5OMR - chain A; structure by X-ray diffraction, 1.68 A resolution.

== Chain A ==
Name: GcoA
Source organism: Amycolatopsis sp. ATCC 39116
Chain sequence (409 residues; each row starts with the number of its first residue; numbers below 1 keep their minus sign (Gly-1 is residue -1)):
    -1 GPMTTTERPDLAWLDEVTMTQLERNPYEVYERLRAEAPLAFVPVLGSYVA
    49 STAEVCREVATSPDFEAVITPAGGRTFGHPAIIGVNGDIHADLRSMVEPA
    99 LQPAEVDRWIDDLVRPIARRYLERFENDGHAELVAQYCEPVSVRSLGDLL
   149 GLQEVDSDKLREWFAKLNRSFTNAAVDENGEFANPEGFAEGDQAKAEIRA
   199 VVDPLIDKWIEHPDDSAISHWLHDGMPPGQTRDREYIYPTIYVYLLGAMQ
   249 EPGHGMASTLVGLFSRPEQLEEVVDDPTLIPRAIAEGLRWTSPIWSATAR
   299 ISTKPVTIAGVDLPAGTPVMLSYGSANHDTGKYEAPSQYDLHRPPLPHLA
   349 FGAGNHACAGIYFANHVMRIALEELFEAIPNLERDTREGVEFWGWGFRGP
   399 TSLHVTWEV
Not modelled in the structure: -1 to 4
Ion coordination: heme Fe near Cys356 (its only coordinating residue here)
Ligand contacts:
  - heme (HEM): Ile80, Ile81, His88, Arg92, Val95, Leu99, Leu144, Tyr242, Ala246, Glu249, Pro250, Leu286, Pro291, Ile292, Thr296, Arg298, Tyr321, Ala348, Phe349, Gly350, Ala351, Asn353, His354, Ala355, Cys356, Ala357, Gly358, Phe361, Ala362, Met366
  - 4-hydroxy-3-methoxybenzaldehyde (V55): Phe75, Ile81, Phe169, Tyr240, Val241, Leu244, Gly245, Ala246, Ile292, Ala295, Thr296, Phe395
What the authors report for this chain:
  - binding site for 4-hydroxy-3-methoxybenzaldehyde: Thr296
  - conformationally variable residues (side-chain flip): Thr296

== Summary ==
Ligands of chain A: heme and 4-hydroxy-3-methoxybenzaldehyde. From the paper: a binding site for
4-hydroxy-3-methoxybenzaldehyde at Thr296; conformational variability at Thr296.
Chain A is GcoA (Amycolatopsis sp. ATCC 39116); the structure, Crystal structure of Amycolatopsis cytochrome
P450 GcoA in complex with vanillin, was determined by X-ray diffraction, deposited together with 5NCB, 5OGX,
5OMS and 5OMU.
